Entry 8DW6 (electron microscopy, 3.50 A resolution); this record covers chains B and H of the 9 polymer chains in the assembly.

Chain B:
Molecule: DnaB-like replicative helicase
Source organism: Escherichia phage T4
UniProt: P04530 (HELIC_BPT4); residue numbers follow UniProt; this construct covers 1-475
Chain sequence (475 residues; each row starts with the number of its first residue):
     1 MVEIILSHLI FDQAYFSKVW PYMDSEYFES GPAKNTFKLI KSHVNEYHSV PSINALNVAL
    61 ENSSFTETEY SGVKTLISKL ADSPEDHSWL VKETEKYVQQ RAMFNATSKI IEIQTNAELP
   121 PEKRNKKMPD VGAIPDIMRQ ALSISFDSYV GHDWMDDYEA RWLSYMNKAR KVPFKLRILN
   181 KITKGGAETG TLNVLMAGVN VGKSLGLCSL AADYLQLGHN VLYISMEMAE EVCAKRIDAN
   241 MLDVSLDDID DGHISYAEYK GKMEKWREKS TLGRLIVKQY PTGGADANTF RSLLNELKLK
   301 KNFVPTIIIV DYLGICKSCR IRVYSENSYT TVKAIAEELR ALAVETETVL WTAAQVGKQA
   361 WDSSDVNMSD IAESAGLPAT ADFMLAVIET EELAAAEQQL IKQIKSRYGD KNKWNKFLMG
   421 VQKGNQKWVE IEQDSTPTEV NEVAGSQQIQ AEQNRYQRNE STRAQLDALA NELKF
Disordered / not traced: 433-475
Swiss-Prot annotation at these positions:
  - region: Tyr456 to Phe475 (Interaction with the helicase assembly factor)
  - binding site (ATP): Ala197 to Ser204
  - mutagenesis: Leu192 (L192Q: Partially suppresses phage growth inhibition by extra copies of bacterial AbpA-AbpB), Asp213 (D213Y: Partially suppresses phage growth inhibition by extra copies of bacterial AbpA-AbpB)
Metal / ion sites: Mg2+: Ser204, Glu227 (together with ATP-gamma-S)
Ligand contacts:
  - ATP-gamma-S (AGS; phosphothiophosphoric acid-adenylate ester), molecule 1: Gly198, Val199, Asn200, Val201, Gly202, Lys203, Ser204, Leu205, Glu227, Arg236, Leu246, Asp247, Tyr312, Gln355, Lys423, Gln426
  - ATP-gamma-S (AGS), molecule 2: Pro378, Ala379, Lys405, Ser406, Arg407, Tyr408, Gly409, Asp410

Chain H:
Molecule: DNA primase
Source organism: Escherichia phage T4
Notes: EC 2.7.7.-
UniProt: P04520 (PRIM_BPT4); numbering as in UniProt (aligned over 1-342)
Chain sequence (342 residues; numbered 1 to 342; the number before each row is that of its first residue):
     1 MSSIPWIDNE FAYRALAHLP KFTQVNNSST FKLRFRCPVC GDSKTDQNKA RGWYYGDNNE
    61 GNIHCYNCNY HAPIGIYLKE FEPDLYREYI FEIRKEKGKS RPIEKPKELP KQPEKKIIKS
   121 LPSCVRLDKL AEDHPIIKYV KARCIPKDKW KYLWFTTEWP KLVNSIAPGT YKKEISEPRL
   181 VIPIYNANGK AESFQGRALK KDAPQKYITI EAYPEATKIY GVERVKDGDV YVLEGPIDSL
   241 FIENGIAITG GQLDLEVVPF KDRRVWVLDN EPRHPDTIKR MTKLVDAGER VMFWDKSPWK
   301 SKDVNDMIRK EGATPEQIME YMKNNIAQGL MAKMRLSKYA KI
Disordered / not traced: 1-2, 98-114, 342
Swiss-Prot annotation at these positions:
  - binding site (Zn(2+)): Cys37, Cys40, Cys65, Cys68
Metal / ion sites: Zn2+: Cys37, Cys40, Cys65, Cys68
What the authors report for this chain:
  - catalytic residues: Glu234 (proposed by the authors, not directly observed)

Chain B / chain H interface:
Residue-residue contacts - 9 pairs, chain B then chain H:
  Ser63(B) with Arg273(H), hydrogen bond (backbone-side chain); Lys341(H)
  Ser64(B) with Arg273(H); Lys341(H)
  Phe65(B) with Arg273(H), hydrogen bond (backbone-side chain)
  Glu67(B) with Glu271(H); Arg273(H); His274(H)
  Tyr70(B) with Arg273(H)
Other interface residues (no listed pair), chain B (8 interface residues in all): Glu61, Asn62, Thr66
Other interface residues (no listed pair), chain H (5 interface residues in all): Pro272

Summary:
The interface between chain B and chain H involves 8 residues on one side and 5 on the other, with 2 hydrogen
bonds. Polar pairs include Ser63(B)-Arg273(H) and Phe65(B)-Arg273(H). Ligands of chain B: ATP-gamma-S. From
the paper: the catalytic residue Glu234(H).
Here chain B is DnaB-like replicative helicase and chain H is DNA primase, both from Escherichia phage T4.
Entry 8DW6 (T4 bacteriophage primosome with single-strand DNA, State 3) was determined by electron microscopy
(same publication as 8DTP, 8DUE, 8DVF, 8DVI, 8DWJ, 8G0Z and 8GAO).
